PDB entry 7B9V | electron microscopy, 2.80 A resolution | chains A and I of the 50 polymer chains in the assembly

# Chain A
Protein: Pre-mRNA-splicing factor 8
Organism: Saccharomyces cerevisiae
UniProt: P33334 (PRP8_YEAST); residues 1-2413 here = UniProt positions 1-2413
Chain sequence (2413 residues; numbered 1 to 2413; the number before each row is that of its first residue):
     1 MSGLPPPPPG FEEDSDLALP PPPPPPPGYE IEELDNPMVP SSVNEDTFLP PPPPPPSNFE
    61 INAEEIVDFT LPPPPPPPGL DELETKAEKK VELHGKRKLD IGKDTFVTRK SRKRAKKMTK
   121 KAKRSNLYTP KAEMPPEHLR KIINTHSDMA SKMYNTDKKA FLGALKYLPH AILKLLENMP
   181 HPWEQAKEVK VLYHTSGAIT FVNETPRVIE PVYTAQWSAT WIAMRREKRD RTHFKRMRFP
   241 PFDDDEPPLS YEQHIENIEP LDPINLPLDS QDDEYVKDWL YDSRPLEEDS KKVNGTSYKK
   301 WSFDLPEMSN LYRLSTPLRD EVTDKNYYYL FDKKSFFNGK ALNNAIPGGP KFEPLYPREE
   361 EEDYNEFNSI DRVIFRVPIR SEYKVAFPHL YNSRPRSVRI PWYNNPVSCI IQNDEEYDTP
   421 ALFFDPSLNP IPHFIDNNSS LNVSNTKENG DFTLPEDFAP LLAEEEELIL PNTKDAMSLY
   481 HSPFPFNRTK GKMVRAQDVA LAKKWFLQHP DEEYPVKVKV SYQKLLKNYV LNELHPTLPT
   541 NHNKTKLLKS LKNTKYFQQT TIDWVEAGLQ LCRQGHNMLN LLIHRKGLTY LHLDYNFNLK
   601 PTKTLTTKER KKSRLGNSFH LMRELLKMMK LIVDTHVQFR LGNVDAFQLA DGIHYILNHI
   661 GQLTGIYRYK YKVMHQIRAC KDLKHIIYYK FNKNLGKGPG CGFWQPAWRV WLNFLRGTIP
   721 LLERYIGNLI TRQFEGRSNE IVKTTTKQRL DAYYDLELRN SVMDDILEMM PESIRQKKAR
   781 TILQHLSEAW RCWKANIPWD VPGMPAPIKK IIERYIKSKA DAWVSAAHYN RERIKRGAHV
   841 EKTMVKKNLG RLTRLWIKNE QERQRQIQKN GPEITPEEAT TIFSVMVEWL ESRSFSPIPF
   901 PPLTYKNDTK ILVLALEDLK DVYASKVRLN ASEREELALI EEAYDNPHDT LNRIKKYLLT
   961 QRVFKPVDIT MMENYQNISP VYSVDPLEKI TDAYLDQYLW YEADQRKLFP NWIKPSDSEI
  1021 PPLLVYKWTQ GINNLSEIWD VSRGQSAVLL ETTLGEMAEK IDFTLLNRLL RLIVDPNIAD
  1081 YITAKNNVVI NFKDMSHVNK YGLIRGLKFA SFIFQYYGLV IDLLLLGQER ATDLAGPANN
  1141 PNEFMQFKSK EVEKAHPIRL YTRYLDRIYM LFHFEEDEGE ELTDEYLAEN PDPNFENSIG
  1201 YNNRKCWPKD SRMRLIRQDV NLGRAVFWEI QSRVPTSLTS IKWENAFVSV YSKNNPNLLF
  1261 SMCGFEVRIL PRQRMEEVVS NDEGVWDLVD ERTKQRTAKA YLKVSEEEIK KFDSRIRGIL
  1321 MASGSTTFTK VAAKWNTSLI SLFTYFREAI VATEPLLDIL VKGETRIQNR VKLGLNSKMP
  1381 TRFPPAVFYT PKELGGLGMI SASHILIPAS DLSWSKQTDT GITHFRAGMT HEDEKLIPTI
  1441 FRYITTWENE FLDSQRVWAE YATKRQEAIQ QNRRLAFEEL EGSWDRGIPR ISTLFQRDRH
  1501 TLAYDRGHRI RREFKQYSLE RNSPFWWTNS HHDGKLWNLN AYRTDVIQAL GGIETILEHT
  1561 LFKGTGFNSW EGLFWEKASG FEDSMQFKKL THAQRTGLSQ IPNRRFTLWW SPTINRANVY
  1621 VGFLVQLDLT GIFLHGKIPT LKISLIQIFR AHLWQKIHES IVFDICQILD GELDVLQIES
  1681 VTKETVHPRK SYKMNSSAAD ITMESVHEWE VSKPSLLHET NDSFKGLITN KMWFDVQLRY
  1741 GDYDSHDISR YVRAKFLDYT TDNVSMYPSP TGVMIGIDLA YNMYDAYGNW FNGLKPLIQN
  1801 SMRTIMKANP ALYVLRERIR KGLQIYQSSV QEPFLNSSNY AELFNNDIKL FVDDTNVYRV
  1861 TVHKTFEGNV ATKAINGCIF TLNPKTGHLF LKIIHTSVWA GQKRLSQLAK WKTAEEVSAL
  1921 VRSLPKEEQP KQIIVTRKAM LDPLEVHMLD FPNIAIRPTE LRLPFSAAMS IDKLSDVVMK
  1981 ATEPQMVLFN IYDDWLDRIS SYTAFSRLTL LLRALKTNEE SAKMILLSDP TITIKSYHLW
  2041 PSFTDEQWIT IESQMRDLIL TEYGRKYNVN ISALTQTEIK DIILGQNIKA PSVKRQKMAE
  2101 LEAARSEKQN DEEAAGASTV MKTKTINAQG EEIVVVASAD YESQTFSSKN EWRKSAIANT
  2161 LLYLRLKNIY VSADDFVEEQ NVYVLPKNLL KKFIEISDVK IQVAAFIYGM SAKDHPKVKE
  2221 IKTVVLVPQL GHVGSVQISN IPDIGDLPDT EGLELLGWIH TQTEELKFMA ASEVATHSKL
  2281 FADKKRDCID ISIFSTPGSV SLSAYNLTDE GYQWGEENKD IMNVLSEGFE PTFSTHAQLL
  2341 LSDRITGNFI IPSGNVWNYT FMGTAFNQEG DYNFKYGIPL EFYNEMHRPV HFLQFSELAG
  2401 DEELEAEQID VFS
Not modelled in the structure: 1-125, 435-450, 2088-2150, 2396-2413
Ligand contacts: D-chiro inositol hexakisphosphate (KGN): Arg236, Lys517, Tyr655, His659, Lys684, His685, Tyr688, Tyr689, Asn692, Lys697, Gly698, Pro699
Curated features (UniProtKB/Swiss-Prot):
  - region: Met1585 to Leu1598 (Important for branch point selection)
  - mutagenesis: His1658 (H1658S: No effect on viability), Glu1684 (E1684Q: No effect on viability), His1687 (H1687S: No effect on viability), Asp1700 (D1700N: No effect on viability), Asp1735 (D1735N: No effect on viability), Asp1853 (D1853A: Alters protein folding. Severely impaired growth. Strongly reduced growth at 35 degrees Celsius; when associated with A-1854; D1853N: Reduced growth at 30 degrees Celsius ...), Asp1854 (D1854A: Reduced growth at 30 degrees Celsius. Strongly reduced growth at 16 degrees Celsius. Strongly reduced growth at 35 degrees Celsius; when associated with A-1853 ...), Thr1855 (T1855A: Reduced growth at 30 degrees Celsius. Strongly reduced growth at 16 degrees Celsius), Thr1936 (T1936A: Reduced growth at 30 degrees Celsius. Strongly reduced growth at 16 degrees Celsius), Arg1937 (R1937K: Severely impaired growth. Reduced growth at 30 degrees Celsius. Strongly reduced growth at 16 degrees Celsius)

# Chain I
Molecule: Branched intron and 3' exon of UBC4 pre-mRNA
Sequence (95 nucleotides; row label = number of the first residue in the row):
     1 GUAUGUCUAA AGUUAUGGCC ACGUUUCAAA UGCGUGCUUU UUUUUUAAAA CUUAUGCUCU
    61 UAUUUACUAA CAAAAUCAAC AUGCUAUUGA ACUAG
Not modelled in the structure: 18-54, 93-95
Metal / ion sites: Mg2+ site 1: G1, A70 (shared with 3 residues of chain 6); Mg2+ site 2: G1 (shared with 2 residues of chain 6; 1 residue of chain E)

# Chain A / chain I interface
Contacting residue pairs (49; chain A residue first):
  Thr607(A) with U2(I), sugar contact; A3(I), hydrogen bond to the phosphate; U4(I), phosphate contact
  Lys608(A) with G5(I), salt bridge to the phosphate
  Arg610(A) with U2(I), salt bridge to the phosphate
  Lys611(A) with A3(I), hydrogen bond to the phosphate; U4(I), salt bridge to the phosphate
  Lys842(A) with A73(I), salt bridge to the phosphate
  Ser925(A) with U76(I), base contact
  Arg928(A) with A74(I), salt bridge to the phosphate
  Tyr975(A) with A74(I), base contact
  Arg1315(A) with A75(I), hydrogen bond to the base
  Gly1318(A) with A74(I), base contact
  Ile1319(A) with A75(I), base contact
  Ala1322(A) with A73(I), sugar contact; A74(I), base contact
  Gly1324(A) with A72(I), hydrogen bond to the sugar
  Ser1325(A) with C71(I), sugar contact; A72(I), hydrogen bond to the sugar
  Lys1334(A) with A74(I), hydrogen bond to the sugar; A75(I), salt bridge to the phosphate
  Thr1337(A) with U76(I), sugar contact; C77(I), hydrogen bond to the phosphate
  Ile1340(A) with C77(I), sugar contact; A78(I), phosphate contact
  Phe1477(A) with U82(I), sugar contact
  Trp1484(A) with U82(I), sugar contact
  Phe1495(A) with G83(I), phosphate contact
  Arg1497(A) with G83(I), phosphate contact; C84(I), salt bridge to the phosphate
  Arg1521(A) with A74(I), base contact; U76(I), base contact
  Ser1523(A) with U76(I), base contact
  Phe1525(A) with C77(I), sugar contact
  Lys1535(A) with A79(I), phosphate contact
  Gln1594(A) with U76(I), phosphate contact
  Arg1595(A) with A79(I), hydrogen bond to the sugar
  Gln1647(A) with A62(I), hydrogen bond to the base
  Arg1650(A) with A62(I), salt bridge to the phosphate
  Val1814(A) with U61(I), sugar contact
  Arg1818(A) with A62(I), salt bridge to the phosphate
  Asn1869(A) with G56(I), sugar contact
  Arg1904(A) with C59(I), phosphate contact; U60(I), salt bridge to the phosphate; U61(I), salt bridge to the phosphate
  Ser1906(A) with C59(I), hydrogen bond to the phosphate; U60(I), phosphate contact
  Lys1910(A) with U60(I), salt bridge to the phosphate
  Asp1942(A) with U61(I), hydrogen bond to the base
Also at the interface, not in a pair above, chain A (51 interface residues in all): Glu973, Ala1333, Ile1400, Asn1522, Pro1524, Trp1537, Leu1539, Leu1598, Tyr1813, Lys1821, Glu1867, Leu1905, Gln1907, Ala1939, Pro1943

# In short
Chain A and chain I form an interface of 51 and 21 residues respectively, with 11 hydrogen bonds and 12 salt
bridges. Polar contacts include Arg1315(A)-A75(I), Gln1647(A)-A62(I) and Asp1942(A)-U61(I). Ligands of chain
A: D-chiro inositol hexakisphosphate. From UniProt: 10 mutagenesis sites on chain A.
Chain A is Pre-mRNA-splicing factor 8 (Saccharomyces cerevisiae) and chain I is Branched intron and 3' exon of
UBC4 pre-mRNA; the structure, Yeast C complex spliceosome at 2.8 Angstrom resolution with Prp18/Slu7 bound,
was determined by electron microscopy.
